Entry 5CMC (X-ray diffraction, 1.28 A resolution); this record covers chains A and B.

Chain A (and B):
Molecule: ML032222a iGluR
From: Mnemiopsis leidyi
Notes: engineered mutation(s): E423S; chain B of this document is another copy of the same molecule, construct and numbering; everything in this record applies to it too
Amino-acid sequence (256 residues; numbered 1 to 256; the number before each row is that of its first residue):
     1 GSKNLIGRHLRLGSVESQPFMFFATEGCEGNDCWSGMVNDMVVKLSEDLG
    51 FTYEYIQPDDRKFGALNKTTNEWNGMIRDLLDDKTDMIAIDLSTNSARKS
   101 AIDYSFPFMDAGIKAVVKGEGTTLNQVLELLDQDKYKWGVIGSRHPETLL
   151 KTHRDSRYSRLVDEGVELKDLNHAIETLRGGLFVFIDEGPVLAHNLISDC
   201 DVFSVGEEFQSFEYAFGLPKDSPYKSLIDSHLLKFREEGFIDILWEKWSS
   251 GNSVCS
Unresolved in the structure: 1-4, 252-256 (chain B: 256)
Cystine bridges: Cys28-Cys33

How chain A and chain B interact:
Pairs across the interface - 36 pairs, chain A then chain B:
  Thr94(A) with Phe106(B)
  Asn95(A) with Leu233(B); Glu237(B)
  Ser96(A) with Leu233(B); Lys234(B); Glu237(B), hydrogen bond (backbone-side chain)
  Lys99(A) with Ser226(B), hydrogen bond (side chain-backbone); Asp229(B); Ser230(B); Leu233(B)
  Phe106(A) with Thr94(B)
  Pro107(A) with Glu213(B)
  Asp110(A) with Asp110(B); Ser211(B); Glu213(B)
  Leu149(A) with Glu237(B)
  Thr152(A) with Glu237(B)
  Arg154(A) with Glu238(B), salt bridge
  Gln210(A) with Glu237(B)
  Ser211(A) with Arg236(B), hydrogen bond
  Glu213(A) with Pro107(B); Asp110(B); Glu213(B); Arg236(B), salt bridge
  Ser230(A) with Lys99(B)
  Leu233(A) with Asn95(B); Ser96(B); Lys99(B)
  Lys234(A) with Ser96(B)
  Arg236(A) with Ser211(B), hydrogen bond; Glu213(B), salt bridge
  Glu237(A) with Asn95(B); Ser96(B), hydrogen bond; Leu149(B); Thr152(B); Gln210(B)
Also at the interface, not in a pair above, chain A (20 interface residues in all): Lys225, Glu238
Also at the interface, not in a pair above, chain B (23 interface residues in all): Arg154, Phe212, Lys225

Overview:
20 residues of chain A and 23 residues of chain B are in contact, with 5 hydrogen bonds and 3 salt bridges.
Among the polar pairs are Arg154(A)-Glu238(B), Glu213(A)-Arg236(B) and Ser96(A)-Glu237(B).
Chain A and chain B are both ML032222a iGluR (Mnemiopsis leidyi); the structure, Mnemiopsis leidyi ML032222a
iGluR LBD E423S mutant glycine complex, was determined by X-ray diffraction (same publication as 5CMB).
